PDB entry 1FY5 | X-ray diffraction, 0.81 A resolution | chains A and B

# Chain A
Molecule: Trypsin
Organism: Fusarium oxysporum
Notes: EC 3.4.21.4
UniProt: P35049 (TRYP_FUSOX); the construct lacks a stretch of the UniProt sequence and is renumbered around it, so the offset changes along the chain: 16-35 = UniProt 25-44; 37-59 = UniProt 45-67; 60-65 = UniProt 72-77; 69-76 = UniProt 80-87; 9 more segments
Chain sequence (224 residues; row label = number of the first residue in the row; note: 13 numbers in that range are skipped by the numbering (no residue carries them; nothing is unmodelled there); a row labelled like 59A-59D holds insertion residues (59A, then the next letters in order)):
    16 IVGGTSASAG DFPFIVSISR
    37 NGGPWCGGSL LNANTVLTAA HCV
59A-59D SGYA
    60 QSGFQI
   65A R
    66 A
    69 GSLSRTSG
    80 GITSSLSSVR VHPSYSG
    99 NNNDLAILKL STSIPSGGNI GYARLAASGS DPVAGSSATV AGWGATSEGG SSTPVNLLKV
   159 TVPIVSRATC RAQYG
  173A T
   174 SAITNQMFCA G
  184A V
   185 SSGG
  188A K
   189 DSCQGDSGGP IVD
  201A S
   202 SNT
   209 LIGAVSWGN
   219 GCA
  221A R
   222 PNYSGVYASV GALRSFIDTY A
Cystine bridges: Cys42-Cys58, Cys168-Cys182, Cys191-Cys220
What the authors report for this chain:
  - binding site for Gly-ala-lys (chain B): Asp189, Ser190

# Chain B
Molecule: Gly-ala-lys
Chain sequence (3 residues; each row starts with the number of its first residue):
     1 GAK

# Interface between chain A and chain B
Pairs across the interface (20; chain A residue first):
  His57(A) - Ala2(B)
  His57(A) - Lys3(B)  hydrogen bond (side chain-backbone)
  Asp189(A) - Lys3(B)  salt bridge
  Ser190(A) - Lys3(B)  hydrogen bond (backbone-side chain)
  Cys191(A) - Lys3(B)
  Gln192(A) - Ala2(B)  hydrogen bond (side chain-backbone)
  Gln192(A) - Lys3(B)
  Gly193(A) - Lys3(B)  hydrogen bond (backbone-backbone)
  Asp194(A) - Lys3(B)
  Ser195(A) - Lys3(B)  hydrogen bond (side chain-backbone)
  Val213(A) - Lys3(B)
  Ser214(A) - Ala2(B)
  Ser214(A) - Lys3(B)  hydrogen bond (backbone-backbone)
  Trp215(A) - Gly1(B)
  Trp215(A) - Ala2(B)  hydrophobic
  Trp215(A) - Lys3(B)
  Gly216(A) - Gly1(B)  hydrogen bond (backbone-backbone)
  Gly216(A) - Lys3(B)
  Gly219(A) - Lys3(B)
  Gly226(A) - Lys3(B)
From the paper, about this interface:
  - pairs named by the authors: Asp189(A)-Lys3(B), Ser190(A)-Lys3(B)

# Summary
14 residues of chain A and 3 residues of chain B are in contact; the contacts include 7 hydrogen bonds and 1
salt bridge. Polar pairs include Asp189(A)-Lys3(B), His57(A)-Lys3(B) and Ser190(A)-Lys3(B). The authors report
contacts between Asp189(A) and Lys3(B) and Ser190(A) and Lys3(B). The paper reports a binding site for
Gly-ala-lys (chain B) at Asp189(A) and Ser190(A).
Here chain A is Trypsin (Fusarium oxysporum) and chain B is Gly-ala-lys. Entry 1FY5 (Fusarium oxysporum
trypsin at atomic resolution) was determined by X-ray diffraction (same publication as 1FN8, 1FY4, 1GDN, 1GDQ
and 1GDU).
